Entry 8V4Y (electron microscopy, 2.80 A resolution); this record covers chains G and I of the 11 polymer chains in the assembly.

Chain G:
Name: Histone H2A type 1
Organism: Xenopus laevis
Reference sequence: P06897 (H2A1_XENLA); residues 1-129 here correspond to UniProt positions 2-130 (UniProt number = residue number + 1)
Sequence (129 residues; each row starts with the number of its first residue):
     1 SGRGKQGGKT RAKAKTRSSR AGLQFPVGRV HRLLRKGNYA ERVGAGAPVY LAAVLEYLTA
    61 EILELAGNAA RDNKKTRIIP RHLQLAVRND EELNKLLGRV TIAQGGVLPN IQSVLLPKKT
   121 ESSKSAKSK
Unresolved in the structure: 1-10, 120-129
Construct notes: engineered mutation Arg99 (Gly100 in P06897), Ser123 (Ala124 in P06897)

Chain I:
Molecule: Widom 601 DNA (147-mer) with 60 base pairs flanking DNA (reverse strand)
Sequence (207 nucleotides; numbered 1 to 207; the number before each row is that of its first residue):
     1 AGAGTGGGAG CTCGGAACAC TATCCGACTG GCACCGGCAA GGTCGCTGTT CAATACATGC
    61 ACAGGATGTA TATATCTGAC ACGTGCCTGG AGACTAGGGA GTAATCCCCT TGGCGGTTAA
   121 AACGCGGGGG ACAGCGCGTA CGTGCGTTTA AGCGGTGCTA GAGCTGTCTA CGACCAATTG
   181 AGCGGCCTCG GCACCGGGAT TCTCCAG
Unresolved in the structure: 1-60

How chain G and chain I interact:
Pairs across the interface - 18 pairs, chain G then chain I:
  Arg11(G) - DG90(I)  base contact
  Arg11(G) - DA91(I)  hydrogen bond to the base
  Arg11(G) - DG92(I)  hydrogen bond to the sugar
  Ala12(G) - DA93(I)  phosphate contact
  Ala14(G) - DA91(I)  phosphate contact
  Lys15(G) - DA91(I)  phosphate contact
  Lys15(G) - DG92(I)  hydrogen bond to the phosphate
  Thr16(G) - DA91(I)  phosphate contact
  Arg17(G) - DA91(I)  salt bridge to the phosphate
  Arg20(G) - DA91(I)  phosphate contact
  Arg20(G) - DG92(I)  salt bridge to the phosphate
  Gly28(G) - DG90(I)  phosphate contact
  Gly28(G) - DA91(I)  phosphate contact
  Arg29(G) - DG90(I)  phosphate contact
  Arg32(G) - DG89(I)  phosphate contact
  Arg32(G) - DG90(I)  salt bridge to the phosphate
  Arg77(G) - DC80(I)  sugar contact
  Arg77(G) - DA81(I)  salt bridge to the phosphate
Interface residues without a listed pair, chain G (12 interface residues in all): Arg42
Interface residues without a listed pair, chain I (9 interface residues in all): DG99, DA100

Overview:
12 residues of chain G and 9 residues of chain I are in contact; the contacts include 3 hydrogen bonds and 4
salt bridges. Among the polar pairs are Arg11(G)-DA91(I), Arg11(G)-DG92(I) and Lys15(G)-DG92(I).
Chain G is Histone H2A type 1 (Xenopus laevis) and chain I is Widom 601 DNA (147-mer) with 60 base pairs
flanking DNA (reverse strand); the structure, Cryo-EM structure of singly-bound SNF2h-nucleosome complex with
SNF2h at inactive SHL2 (conformation 1), was determined by electron microscopy (same publication as 8V6V and
8V7L).
